PDB entry 8VRW | electron microscopy, 3.03 A resolution | chains A and C of the 9 polymer chains in the assembly

# Chain A
Molecule: HLA class II histocompatibility antigen, DR alpha chain
Organism: Homo sapiens
Reference sequence: P01903 (DRA_HUMAN); residues -24 to 229 here correspond to UniProt positions 1-254 (UniProt number = residue number + 25)
Sequence (288 residues; row label = number of the first residue in the row; numbers below 1 keep their minus sign (Met-24 is residue -24)):
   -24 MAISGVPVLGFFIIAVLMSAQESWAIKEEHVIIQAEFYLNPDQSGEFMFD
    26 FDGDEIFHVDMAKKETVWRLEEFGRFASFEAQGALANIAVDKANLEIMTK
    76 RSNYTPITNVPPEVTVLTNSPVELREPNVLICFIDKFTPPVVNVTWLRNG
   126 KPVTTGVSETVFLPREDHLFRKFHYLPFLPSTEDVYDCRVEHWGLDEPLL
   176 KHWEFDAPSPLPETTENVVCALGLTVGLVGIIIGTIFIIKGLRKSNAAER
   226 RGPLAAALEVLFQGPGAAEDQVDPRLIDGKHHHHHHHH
Disordered / not traced: -24 to 2, 183-263
Cystine bridges: Cys107-Cys163
Construct notes: expression tag (230-263)
UniProt features mapped onto this chain:
  - region: Glu179 to Glu191 (Connecting peptide)
  - site: Gln9 (Self- and pathogen-derived peptide antigen), Gly49 (Self-peptide antigen), Phe51 (Self- and pathogen-derived peptide antigen), Ala52 (Self-peptide antigen), Ser53 (Self- and pathogen-derived peptide antigen), Glu55 (Pathogen-derived peptide antigen), Asn62 (Self- and pathogen-derived peptide antigen), Asn69 (Pathogen-derived peptide antigen), Arg76 (Self- and pathogen-derived peptide antigen)
  - glycosylation (N-linked (GlcNAc...) asparagine): Asn78, Asn118
  - cross-link: Lys219 (Glycyl lysine isopeptide (Lys-Gly) (interchain with G-Cter in ubiquitin))

# Chain C
Molecule: HLA class II histocompatibility antigen gamma chain
Organism: Homo sapiens
Reference sequence: P04233 (HG2A_HUMAN); numbering as in UniProt (aligned over 2-296)
Sequence (308 residues; each row starts with the number of its first residue; numbers below 1 keep their minus sign (Met-11 is residue -11)):
   -11 MDYKDDDDAGTSRHRRRSRSCREDQKPVMDDQRDLISNNEQLPMLGRRPG
    39 APESKCSRGALYTGFSILVTLLLAGQATTAYFLYQQQGRLDKLTVTSQNL
    89 QLENLRMKLPKPPKPVSKMRMATPLLMQALPMGALPQGPMQNATKYGNMT
   139 EDHVMHLLQNADPLKVYPPLKGSFPENLRHLKNTMETIDWKVFESWMHHW
   189 LLFEMSRHSLEQKPTDAPPKVLTKCQEEVSHIPAVHPGSFRPKCDENGNY
   239 LPLQCYGSIGYCWCVFPNGTEVPNTRSRGHHNCSESLELEDPSSGLGVTK
   289 QDLGPVPM
Disordered / not traced: -11 to 60, 117-296
Construct notes: initiating methionine (-11); expression tag (-10 to 1)
From the paper describing this entry:
  - self-association interface (contacts with another copy of this molecule); pairs are residue here / residue on that copy: Asn92-Glu91, Lys96-Glu91
  - contacts within the chain: Arg77-Asp79 (hydrogen bond)

# How chain A and chain C interact
Residue-residue contacts (37):
  Gln9(A) with Met109(C); Ala110(C)
  Glu11(A) with Pro112(C)
  Phe22(A) with Met109(C), hydrophobic
  Phe24(A) with Met107(C), hydrophobic; Arg108(C)
  Ile31(A) with Met107(C), hydrophobic
  Phe32(A) with Met107(C), hydrophobic
  Gly49(A) with Pro103(C)
  Arg50(A) with Leu97(C); Pro100(C); Pro103(C)
  Phe51(A) with Pro103(C); Ser105(C)
  Ala52(A) with Pro103(C); Ser105(C)
  Ser53(A) with Lys102(C); Ser105(C), hydrogen bond (side chain-backbone); Lys106(C); Met107(C), hydrogen bond (backbone-backbone)
  Phe54(A) with Lys106(C); Met107(C); Met109(C), hydrophobic
  Gly58(A) with Met109(C)
  Ala59(A) with Met109(C)
  Asn62(A) with Met109(C), hydrogen bond; Ala110(C), hydrogen bond (side chain-backbone); Pro112(C)
  Val65(A) with Pro112(C); Leu114(C), hydrophobic
  Asn69(A) with Leu113(C), hydrogen bond (side chain-backbone); Leu114(C); Met115(C)
  Ile72(A) with Met115(C)
  Met73(A) with Met115(C), hydrophobic
  Arg76(A) with Met115(C), hydrogen bond (side chain-backbone)
  Glu101(A) with Lys80(C), salt bridge
Other interface residues (no listed pair), chain A (24 interface residues in all): Trp43, Glu55, Asp66
Other interface residues (no listed pair), chain C (17 interface residues in all): Pro101, Gln116
The authors on this interface:
  - specific contacts: Glu101(A)-Lys80(C) (hydrogen bond), Lys106(C)-Glu55(A)
  - interface residues, chain A: Glu55(A)

# Summary
24 residues of chain A face 17 of chain C across their interface; the contacts include 6 hydrogen bonds and 1
salt bridge. Polar contacts include Glu101(A)-Lys80(C), Ser53(A)-Ser105(C) and Asn62(A)-Met109(C). The authors
report a hydrogen bond between Glu101(A) and Lys80(C); a contact between Lys106(C) and Glu55(A). From the
paper: the interface residue Glu55(A); a self-association interface involving Asn92(C) and Lys96(C).
Chain A is HLA class II histocompatibility antigen, DR alpha chain and chain C is HLA class II
histocompatibility antigen gamma chain, both from Homo sapiens; the structure, Cryo-EM structure of human
invariant chain in complex with HLA-DR15, was determined by electron microscopy together with 8VSP from the
same study.
